Entry 9EQ3 (electron microscopy, 6.90 A resolution (low resolution: residue-level contacts below are approximate; hydrogen-bond / salt-bridge calls are withheld)); this record covers chains H and R of the 5 polymer chains in the assembly.

Chain H:
Protein: IgE HMM5 heavy chain
Source organism: Homo sapiens
Amino-acid sequence (551 residues; numbered 1 to 551; the number before each row is that of its first residue):
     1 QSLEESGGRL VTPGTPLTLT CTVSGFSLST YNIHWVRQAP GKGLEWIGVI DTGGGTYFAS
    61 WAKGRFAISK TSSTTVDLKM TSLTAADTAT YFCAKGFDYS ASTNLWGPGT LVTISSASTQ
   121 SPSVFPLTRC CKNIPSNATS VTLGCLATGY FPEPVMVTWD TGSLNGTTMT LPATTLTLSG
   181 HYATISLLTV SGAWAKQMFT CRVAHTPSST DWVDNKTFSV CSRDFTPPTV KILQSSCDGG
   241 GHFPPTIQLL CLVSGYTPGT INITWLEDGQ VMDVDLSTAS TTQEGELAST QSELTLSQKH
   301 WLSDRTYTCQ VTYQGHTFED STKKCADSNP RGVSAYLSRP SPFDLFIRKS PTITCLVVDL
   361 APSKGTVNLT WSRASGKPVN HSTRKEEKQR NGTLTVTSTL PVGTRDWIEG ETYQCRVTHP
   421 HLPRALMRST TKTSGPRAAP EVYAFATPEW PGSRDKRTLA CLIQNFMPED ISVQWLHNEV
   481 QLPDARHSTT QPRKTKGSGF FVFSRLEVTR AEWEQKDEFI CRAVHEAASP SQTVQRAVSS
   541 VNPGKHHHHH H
Not modelled in the structure: 549-551
Cystine bridges: C21-C93, C131-C221, C145-C201, C251-C309, C355-C415, C461-C521
Covalent attachments: N-acetylglucosamine (NAG) linked to N137, N165, N215, N262; glycan linked to N391
From the paper describing this entry:
  - post-translational modification sites: N137, N165
  - contacts within the chain: F225-Y313, F225-F318

Chain R:
Protein: High affinity immunoglobulin epsilon receptor subunit alpha
Source organism: Homo sapiens
Reference sequence: P12319 (FCERA_HUMAN); residues 4-174 here correspond to UniProt positions 29-199 (UniProt number = residue number + 25)
Amino-acid sequence (171 residues; numbered 4 to 174; the number before each row is that of its first residue):
     4 KPKVSLNPPW NRIFKGENVT LTCNGNNFFE VSSTKWFHNG SLSEETNSSL NIVNAKFEDS
    64 GEYKCQHQQV NESEPVYLEV FSDWLLLQAS AEVVMEGQPL FLRCHGWRNW DVYKVIYYKD
   124 GEALKYWYEN HNISITNATV EDSGTYYCTG KVWQLDYESE PLNITVIKAP R
Cystine bridges: C26-C68, C107-C151
Covalent attachments: N-acetylglucosamine (NAG) linked to N21, N50, N74, N135, N140, N166; glycan linked to N42
UniProt features mapped onto this chain:
  - glycosylation (N-linked (GlcNAc...) asparagine): N21, N42, N50, N74, N135, N140, N166

Interface between chain H and chain R:
Residue-residue contacts (20; chain H residue first):
  P330(H) - W156(R)
  R331(H) - W156(R)
  R331(H) - Q157(R)
  G332(H) - W156(R)
  G332(H) - Q157(R)
  G332(H) - L158(R)
  V333(H) - L158(R)
  S334(H) - L158(R)
  H421(H) - R111(R)
  H421(H) - W113(R)
  L422(H) - W110(R)
  P423(H) - S85(R)
  P423(H) - D86(R)
  P423(H) - W87(R)
  P423(H) - W110(R)
  P423(H) - W113(R)
  R424(H) - S85(R)
  R424(H) - D86(R)
  R424(H) - W87(R)
  A425(H) - W87(R)
Interface residues without a listed pair, chain H (11 interface residues in all): L426

Summary:
11 residues of chain H face 9 of chain R across their interface. Covalently linked N-acetylglucosamine: at
N137(H), N165(H), N215(H) and N262(H). N-acetylglucosamine is covalently linked to N21(R), N50(R), N74(R),
N135(R), N140(R) and N166(R). The paper reports modification sites N137(H) and N165(H); contacts within the
chain involving F225(H), Y313(H) and F318(H).
Here chain H is IgE HMM5 heavy chain and chain R is High affinity immunoglobulin epsilon receptor subunit
alpha, both from Homo sapiens. Entry 9EQ3 (Structure of IgE HMM5 bound to FceRIa cryo-EM class 8) was
determined by electron microscopy, deposited together with 9EQ4 and 8R61.
